6O4K - chains B and D of the 4 polymer chains in the assembly; structure by X-ray diffraction, 2.06 A resolution.

== Chain B (and D) ==
Molecule: Alpha-aminoadipic semialdehyde dehydrogenase
Source organism: Homo sapiens
Notes: EC 1.2.1.31, 1.2.1.3, 1.2.1.8; chain D of this document is another copy of the same molecule, construct and numbering; everything in this record applies to it too
UniProt: P49419 (AL7A1_HUMAN); residues 1-511 here correspond to UniProt positions 29-539 (UniProt number = residue number + 28)
Sequence (513 residues; numbered -1 to 511; the number before each row is that of its first residue; numbers below 1 keep their minus sign (Gly-1 is residue -1)):
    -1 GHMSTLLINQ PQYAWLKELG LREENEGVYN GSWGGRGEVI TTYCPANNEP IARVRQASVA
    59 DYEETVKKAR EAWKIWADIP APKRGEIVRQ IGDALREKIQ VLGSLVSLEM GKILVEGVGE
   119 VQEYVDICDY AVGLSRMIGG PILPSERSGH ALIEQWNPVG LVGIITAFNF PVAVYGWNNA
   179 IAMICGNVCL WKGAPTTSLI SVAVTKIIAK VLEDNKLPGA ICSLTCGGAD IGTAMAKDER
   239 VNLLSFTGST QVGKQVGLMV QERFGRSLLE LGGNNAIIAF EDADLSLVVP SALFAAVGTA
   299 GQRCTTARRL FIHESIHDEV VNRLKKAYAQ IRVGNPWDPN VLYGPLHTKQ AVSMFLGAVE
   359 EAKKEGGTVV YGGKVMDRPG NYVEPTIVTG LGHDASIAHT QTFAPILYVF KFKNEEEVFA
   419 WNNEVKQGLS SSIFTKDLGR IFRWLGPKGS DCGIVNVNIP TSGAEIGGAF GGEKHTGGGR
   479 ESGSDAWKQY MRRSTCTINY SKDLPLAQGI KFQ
Not modelled in the structure: -1 to 2
Differences from the reference sequence: expression tag (-1 to 0); engineered mutation Gln399 (Glu427 in P49419)
Residues lining bound ligands: NAD (nicotinamide-adenine-dinucleotide): Ile163, Thr164, Ala165, Phe166, Lys190, Gly191, Ala192, Pro193, Gly225, Gly226, Ala227, Gly230, Thr231, Phe244, Thr245, Gly246, Ser247, Val250, Val254, Phe401

== Chain B / chain D interface ==
Pairs across the interface - 28 pairs, chain B then chain D:
  Arg87(B) - Arg94(D)
  Arg87(B) - Asp127(D)  salt bridge
  Arg94(B) - Arg87(D)
  Asp127(B) - Arg87(D)  salt bridge
  Asp127(B) - Val130(D)
  Tyr128(B) - Gly131(D)
  Tyr128(B) - Arg134(D)
  Tyr128(B) - Met135(D)
  Val130(B) - Asp127(D)
  Gly131(B) - Tyr128(D)
  Leu132(B) - Met135(D)  hydrophobic
  Arg134(B) - Asp124(D)  salt bridge
  Arg134(B) - Tyr128(D)
  Met135(B) - Tyr128(D)  hydrophobic
  Met135(B) - Leu132(D)  hydrophobic
  Met135(B) - Met135(D)  hydrophobic
  Ala149(B) - Phe440(D)  hydrophobic
  Leu436(B) - Tyr498(D)  hydrophobic
  Gly437(B) - Tyr498(D)
  Phe440(B) - Ala149(D)  hydrophobic
  Phe440(B) - Ile496(D)  hydrophobic
  Phe440(B) - Tyr498(D)  hydrophobic
  Glu463(B) - Arg134(D)  salt bridge
  Ile464(B) - Arg134(D)
  Asn497(B) - Leu436(D)
  Tyr498(B) - Leu436(D)  hydrophobic
  Tyr498(B) - Gly437(D)
  Tyr498(B) - Phe440(D)  hydrophobic
Interface residues without a listed pair, chain B (21 interface residues in all): Asp91, Asp124, Gly465, Ile496
Interface residues without a listed pair, chain D (21 interface residues in all): Asp91, Glu463, Ile464, Gly465, Asn497

== Overview ==
Chain B and chain D each contribute 21 residues to their interface, with 4 salt bridges. Polar pairs include
Arg87(B)-Asp127(D), Arg134(B)-Asp124(D) and Glu463(B)-Arg134(D). Bound to chain B: NAD.
Chain B and chain D are both Alpha-aminoadipic semialdehyde dehydrogenase (Homo sapiens); the structure,
Structure of ALDH7A1 mutant E399Q complexed with NAD, was determined by X-ray diffraction (same publication as
6O4I, 6O4L and 6U2X).
